Entry 7PA6 (X-ray diffraction, 1.90 A resolution); this record covers chains AAA and BBB of the 10 polymer chains in the assembly.

Chain AAA (and BBB):
Protein: Major capsid protein VP1
Organism: JC polyomavirus
Notes: chain BBB of this document is another copy of the same molecule, construct and numbering; everything in this record applies to it too
UniProtKB: P03089 (VP1_POVJC); residues 22-289 here correspond to UniProt positions 23-290 (UniProt number = residue number + 1)
Sequence (272 residues; each row starts with the number of its first residue):
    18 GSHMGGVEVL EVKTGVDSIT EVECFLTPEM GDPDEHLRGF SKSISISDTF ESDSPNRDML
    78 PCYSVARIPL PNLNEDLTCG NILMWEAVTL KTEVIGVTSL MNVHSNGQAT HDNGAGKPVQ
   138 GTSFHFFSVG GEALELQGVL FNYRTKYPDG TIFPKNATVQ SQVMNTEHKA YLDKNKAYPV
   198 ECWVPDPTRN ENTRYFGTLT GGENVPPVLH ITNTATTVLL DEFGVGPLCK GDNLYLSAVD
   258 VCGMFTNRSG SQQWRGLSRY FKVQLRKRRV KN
Not modelled in the structure: 18-19, 93-94 (chain BBB: 18-23, 94-97, 289)
Differences from the reference sequence: expression tag (18-21)

How chain AAA and chain BBB interact:
Contacting residue pairs (119; chain AAA residue first):
  E40(AAA) with P204(BBB); T205(BBB)
  F42(AAA) with M181(BBB), hydrophobic; P204(BBB), hydrophobic; T205(BBB)
  T44(AAA) with M181(BBB)
  P45(AAA) with V180(BBB), hydrophobic
  E52(AAA) with V176(BBB)
  H53(AAA) with Y160(BBB), hydrogen bond; R161(BBB); V176(BBB); Q179(BBB)
  L54(AAA) with F67(BBB), hydrophobic; V176(BBB); Q179(BBB)
  R55(AAA) with V176(BBB); Q177(BBB), hydrogen bond; Q179(BBB); V180(BBB)
  G56(AAA) with V180(BBB)
  F57(AAA) with F158(BBB); Q179(BBB)
  E110(AAA) with Y212(BBB), hydrogen bond
  I112(AAA) with P204(BBB), hydrophobic
  G113(AAA) with V156(BBB); V201(BBB)
  V114(AAA) with V201(BBB); L216(BBB)
  T115(AAA) with F141(BBB); V197(BBB), hydrogen bond (side chain-backbone); E198(BBB); W200(BBB), hydrogen bond (side chain-backbone); V201(BBB)
  S116(AAA) with F158(BBB); E198(BBB)
  M118(AAA) with T139(BBB); F141(BBB), hydrophobic; V197(BBB), hydrophobic; L216(BBB), hydrophobic; V258(BBB), hydrophobic; W271(BBB)
  N119(AAA) with D70(BBB); F158(BBB); T162(BBB); E198(BBB)
  V120(AAA) with I61(BBB); M261(BBB), hydrophobic; W271(BBB), hydrophobic
  H121(AAA) with S62(BBB); I63(BBB); S64(BBB), hydrogen bond (backbone-backbone); D70(BBB), salt bridge; P72(BBB); L77(BBB); E198(BBB), salt bridge
  S122(AAA) with S64(BBB); F67(BBB); D70(BBB); F158(BBB); N159(BBB)
  N123(AAA) with S64(BBB), hydrogen bond (backbone-side chain); D65(BBB), hydrogen bond (side chain-backbone); T66(BBB); F67(BBB)
  G124(AAA) with I63(BBB)
  A126(AAA) with I63(BBB), hydrophobic
  T127(AAA) with E220(BBB); Q269(BBB), hydrogen bond
  H128(AAA) with T263(BBB); G267(BBB), hydrogen bond (side chain-backbone); Q269(BBB)
  D129(AAA) with S266(BBB); G267(BBB)
  N130(AAA) with G267(BBB); S268(BBB)
  G131(AAA) with I63(BBB); G267(BBB); Q269(BBB)
  A132(AAA) with I61(BBB), hydrophobic; I63(BBB); M261(BBB), hydrophobic; Q269(BBB)
  G133(AAA) with I63(BBB)
  K134(AAA) with E220(BBB)
  P135(AAA) with T139(BBB); G219(BBB); E220(BBB)
  V136(AAA) with F158(BBB), hydrophobic
  Q137(AAA) with G219(BBB); E220(BBB)
  P223(AAA) with G218(BBB); V222(BBB), hydrophobic
  P224(AAA) with L216(BBB); T217(BBB); G218(BBB), hydrogen bond (backbone-backbone)
  V225(AAA) with L216(BBB)
  L226(AAA) with T215(BBB); L216(BBB), hydrogen bond (backbone-backbone)
  H227(AAA) with G214(BBB); T215(BBB), hydrogen bond
  I228(AAA) with P202(BBB); F213(BBB); G214(BBB), hydrogen bond (backbone-backbone)
  T229(AAA) with Y212(BBB), hydrogen bond (side chain-backbone); F213(BBB)
  N230(AAA) with N207(BBB), hydrogen bond (side chain-backbone); T210(BBB), hydrogen bond (side chain-backbone); R211(BBB); Y212(BBB), hydrogen bond (side chain-backbone)
  T231(AAA) with F213(BBB)
  F262(AAA) with F67(BBB), hydrophobic; F158(BBB), hydrophobic
  R272(AAA) with L157(BBB), hydrogen bond (side chain-backbone); F158(BBB), hydrogen bond (side chain-backbone); Q179(BBB), hydrogen bond (side chain-backbone)
  S275(AAA) with V180(BBB), hydrogen bond (side chain-backbone); M181(BBB)
  Y277(AAA) with P204(BBB), hydrogen bond (side chain-backbone); T205(BBB)
Interface residues without a listed pair, chain AAA (51 interface residues in all): L117, Q125, Q281
Interface residues without a listed pair, chain BBB (58 interface residues in all): M76, Y80, F143, Q154, Y164, E239

Overview:
Chain AAA and chain BBB form an interface of 51 and 58 residues respectively, with 23 hydrogen bonds and 2
salt bridges. Polar contacts include H121(AAA)-D70(BBB), H121(AAA)-E198(BBB) and H53(AAA)-Y160(BBB).
Chain AAA and chain BBB are both Major capsid protein VP1 (JC polyomavirus); the structure, JC polyomavirus
VP1 in complex with scFv 27C11, was determined by X-ray diffraction.
